PDB entry 4A3V | X-ray diffraction, 3.80 A resolution | chains A and B

Chain A:
Molecule: DNA mismatch repair protein HSM3
Organism: Saccharomyces cerevisiae
UniProtKB: P38348 (HSM3_YEAST); residues 2-480 here = UniProt positions 2-480
Amino-acid sequence (496 residues; each row starts with the number of its first residue; numbers below 1 keep their minus sign (Gly-4 is residue -4)):
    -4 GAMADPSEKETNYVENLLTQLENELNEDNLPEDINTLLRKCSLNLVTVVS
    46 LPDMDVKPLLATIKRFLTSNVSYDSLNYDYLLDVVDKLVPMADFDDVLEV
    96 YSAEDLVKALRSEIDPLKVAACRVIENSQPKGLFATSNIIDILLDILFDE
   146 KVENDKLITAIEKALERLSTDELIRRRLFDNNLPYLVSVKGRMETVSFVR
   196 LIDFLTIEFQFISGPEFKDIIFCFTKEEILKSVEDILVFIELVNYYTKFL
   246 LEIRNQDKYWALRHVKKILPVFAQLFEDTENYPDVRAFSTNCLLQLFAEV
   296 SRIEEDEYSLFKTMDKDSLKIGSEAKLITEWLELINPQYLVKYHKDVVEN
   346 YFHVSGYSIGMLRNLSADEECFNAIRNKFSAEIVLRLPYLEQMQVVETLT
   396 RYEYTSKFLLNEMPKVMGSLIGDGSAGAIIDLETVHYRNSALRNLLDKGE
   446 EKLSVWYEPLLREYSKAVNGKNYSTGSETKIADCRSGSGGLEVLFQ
Unresolved in the structure: -4 to 3, 419-425, 466-491
Sequence notes: expression tag (-4 to 1, 481-491)

Chain B:
Molecule: 26S protease regulatory subunit 7 homolog
Organism: Saccharomyces cerevisiae
UniProtKB: P33299 (PRS7_YEAST); residues 378-467 here = UniProt positions 378-467
Amino-acid sequence (95 residues; each row starts with the number of its first residue):
   373 GPGGSSLPDLEGRANIFRIHSKSMSVERGIRWELISRLCPNSTGAELRSV
   423 CTEAGMFAIRARRKVATEKDFLKAVDKVISGYKKFSSTSRYMQYN
Unresolved in the structure: 373-376, 456-467
Sequence notes: expression tag (373-377)

Chain A / chain B interface:
Contacting residue pairs (45; chain A residue first):
  Asp150(A) with Glu383(B); Ala386(B); Arg390(B), salt bridge; Glu405(B)
  Lys151(A) with Glu383(B), salt bridge
  Ile153(A) with Leu382(B), hydrophobic; Arg409(B)
  Thr154(A) with Asp381(B); Leu382(B); Glu383(B)
  Glu157(A) with Arg409(B), salt bridge
  Thr190(A) with Arg403(B); Leu406(B)
  Val194(A) with Arg409(B)
  Arg195(A) with Glu405(B), salt bridge; Arg409(B)
  Asp198(A) with Arg409(B)
  Asp230(A) with Arg403(B), salt bridge
  Ile231(A) with Lys441(B); Leu444(B), hydrophobic
  Leu232(A) with Arg403(B); Leu406(B), hydrophobic; Ile407(B), hydrophobic; Leu410(B), hydrophobic; Leu444(B)
  Ile235(A) with Leu410(B), hydrophobic; Leu444(B), hydrophobic
  Glu236(A) with Arg409(B); Leu410(B)
  Asp279(A) with Lys441(B), salt bridge
  Phe283(A) with Lys441(B); Leu444(B), hydrophobic; Lys445(B); Asp448(B)
  Ser284(A) with Asp448(B)
  Thr285(A) with Asp448(B)
  Asn286(A) with Asp448(B), hydrogen bond (side chain-backbone); Ser452(B)
  Cys287(A) with Asp448(B), hydrogen bond (backbone-side chain); Ser452(B)
  Gln290(A) with Ser452(B), hydrogen bond (side chain-backbone); Tyr454(B)
  Glu325(A) with Tyr454(B)
  Glu328(A) with Tyr454(B)
  Leu329(A) with Tyr454(B)
Interface residues without a listed pair, chain A (27 interface residues in all): Val191, Asn239, Leu289
Interface residues without a listed pair, chain B (20 interface residues in all): Glu440, Lys449, Gly453

Summary:
27 residues of chain A and 20 residues of chain B are in contact; the contacts include 3 hydrogen bonds and 6
salt bridges. Among the polar pairs are Asp150(A)-Arg390(B), Lys151(A)-Glu383(B) and Glu157(A)-Arg409(B).
Chain A is DNA mismatch repair protein HSM3 and chain B is 26S protease regulatory subunit 7 homolog, both
from Saccharomyces cerevisiae; the structure, yeast regulatory particle proteasome assembly chaperone Hsm3 in
complex with Rpt1 C-terminal fragment, was determined by X-ray diffraction (same publication as 4A3T).
